PDB entry 5N09 | X-ray diffraction, 3.90 A resolution | chains A and B of the 6 polymer chains in the assembly

[Chain A (and B)]
Molecule: Envelope Glycoprotein E
From: Dengue virus 2
Notes: chain B of this document is another copy of the same molecule, construct and numbering; everything in this record applies to it too
UniProt: C3VXD1 (C3VXD1_9FLAV); residues 1-395 here correspond to UniProt positions 281-675 (UniProt number = residue number + 280)
Sequence (430 residues; row label = number of the first residue in the row):
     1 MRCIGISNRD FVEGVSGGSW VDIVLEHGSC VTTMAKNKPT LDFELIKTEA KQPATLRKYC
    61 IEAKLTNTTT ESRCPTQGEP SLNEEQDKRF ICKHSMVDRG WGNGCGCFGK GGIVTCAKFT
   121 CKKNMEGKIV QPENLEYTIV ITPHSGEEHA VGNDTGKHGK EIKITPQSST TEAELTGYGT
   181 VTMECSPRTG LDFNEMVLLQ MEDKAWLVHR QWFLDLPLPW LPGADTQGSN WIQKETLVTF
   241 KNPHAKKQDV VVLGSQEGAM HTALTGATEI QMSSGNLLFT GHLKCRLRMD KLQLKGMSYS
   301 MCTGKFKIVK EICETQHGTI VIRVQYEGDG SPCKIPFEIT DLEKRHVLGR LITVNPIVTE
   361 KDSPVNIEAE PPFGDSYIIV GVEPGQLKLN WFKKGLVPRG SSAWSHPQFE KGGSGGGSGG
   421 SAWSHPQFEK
Not modelled in the structure: 16-18, 395-430 (chain B: 17-19, 227, 393-430)
Sequence notes: engineered mutation C107 (Leu387 in C3VXD1), C313 (Ala593 in C3VXD1); conflict K118 (Met398 in C3VXD1); expression tag (396-430)
Cystine bridges: C3-C30, C60-C121, C74-C105, C92-C116, C185-C285, C302-C333
Covalent attachments: glycan linked to N153
What the authors report for this chain:
  - self-association interface (contacts with another copy of this molecule): D98 to K110 (citing earlier work)
  - mutagenesis - L107C/A313C: increased stability
  - mutagenesis - L107C/A313C: increased binding to anti-EDE1 and anti-EDE2 antibodies

[Chain A / chain B interface]
Residue-residue contacts (74):
  I4(A) - F108(B)  hydrophobic
  G5(A) - D98(B)
  G5(A) - F108(B)
  I6(A) - D98(B)
  S7(A) - D98(B)  hydrogen bond
  S7(A) - K110(B)
  H27(A) - H244(B)
  E44(A) - K246(B)  salt bridge
  D98(A) - G5(B)
  D98(A) - I6(B)
  D98(A) - S7(B)  hydrogen bond
  D98(A) - Q316(B)  hydrogen bond
  R99(A) - G5(B)
  W101(A) - V151(B)  hydrophobic
  W101(A) - K310(B)
  W101(A) - E311(B)
  W101(A) - C313(B)
  W101(A) - V321(B)  hydrophobic
  W101(A) - R323(B)
  W101(A) - N366(B)
  G102(A) - V151(B)
  G102(A) - G152(B)
  G106(A) - C313(B)  hydrogen bond (backbone-side chain)
  C107(A) - C313(B)  disulfide
  F108(A) - I4(B)  hydrophobic
  F108(A) - G5(B)
  F108(A) - E314(B)
  F108(A) - T315(B)
  G109(A) - Q316(B)
  K110(A) - S7(B)  hydrogen bond
  K110(A) - Q316(B)  hydrogen bond
  V151(A) - W101(B)  hydrophobic
  V151(A) - G102(B)
  G152(A) - G102(B)
  D203(A) - V251(B)
  K204(A) - K241(B)
  K204(A) - V251(B)
  K241(A) - K204(B)
  K241(A) - E269(B)  salt bridge
  K241(A) - Q271(B)  hydrogen bond
  H244(A) - H27(B)
  V251(A) - K204(B)
  L253(A) - G258(B)
  L253(A) - H261(B)  hydrogen bond (backbone-side chain)
  G254(A) - E257(B)
  G254(A) - G258(B)
  S255(A) - S255(B)
  S255(A) - E257(B)  hydrogen bond (backbone-side chain)
  S255(A) - G258(B)  hydrogen bond (backbone-backbone)
  Q256(A) - G258(B)
  E257(A) - G254(B)
  E257(A) - S255(B)  hydrogen bond (side chain-backbone)
  G258(A) - G254(B)
  G258(A) - S255(B)  hydrogen bond (backbone-backbone)
  G258(A) - Q256(B)
  A259(A) - A259(B)  hydrophobic
  H261(A) - L253(B)  hydrogen bond (side chain-backbone)
  E269(A) - K241(B)  salt bridge
  L278(A) - H244(B)
  K310(A) - W101(B)
  K310(A) - G106(B)  hydrogen bond (side chain-backbone)
  E311(A) - W101(B)
  C313(A) - W101(B)
  C313(A) - G106(B)  hydrogen bond (side chain-backbone)
  C313(A) - C107(B)  disulfide
  C313(A) - F108(B)  hydrophobic
  E314(A) - F108(B)
  T315(A) - F108(B)
  Q316(A) - D98(B)  hydrogen bond
  Q316(A) - G109(B)
  Q316(A) - K110(B)  hydrogen bond
  V321(A) - W101(B)  hydrophobic
  R323(A) - W101(B)
  N366(A) - W101(B)
Also at the interface, not in a pair above, chain A (47 interface residues in all): N8, G28, E62, P243, V252, I312
Also at the interface, not in a pair above, chain B (45 interface residues in all): N8, G28, E62, R99, V252, T262
Cross-chain cystine bridges: C107(A)-C313(B), C313(A)-C107(B)

[In short]
47 residues of chain A and 45 residues of chain B are in contact; the contacts include 2 disulfide bonds, 17
hydrogen bonds and 3 salt bridges. Polar pairs include E44(A)-K246(B), K241(A)-E269(B) and S7(A)-D98(B). From
the paper: L107C/A313C of chain A increase stability; a self-association interface involving D98(A).
Both chains are Envelope Glycoprotein E (Dengue virus 2). Entry 5N09 (Crystal structure of L107C/A313C
covalently linked dengue 2 virus envelope glycoprotein dimer in complex with the ...) was determined by X-ray
diffraction together with 5N0A from the same study.
